PDB entry 4QIJ | X-ray diffraction, 2.20 A resolution | chains A and D of the 6 polymer chains in the assembly

[Chain A (and D)]
Molecule: 1,4-Dihydroxy-2-naphthoyl-CoA synthase
Organism: Mycobacterium tuberculosis H37Rv
Notes: EC 4.1.3.36; chain D of this document is another copy of the same molecule, construct and numbering; everything in this record applies to it too
UniProtKB: P9WNP5 (MENB_MYCTU); numbering as in UniProt (aligned over 1-314)
Chain sequence (334 residues; numbered -19 to 314; the number before each row is that of its first residue; numbers below 1 keep their minus sign (Met-19 is residue -19)):
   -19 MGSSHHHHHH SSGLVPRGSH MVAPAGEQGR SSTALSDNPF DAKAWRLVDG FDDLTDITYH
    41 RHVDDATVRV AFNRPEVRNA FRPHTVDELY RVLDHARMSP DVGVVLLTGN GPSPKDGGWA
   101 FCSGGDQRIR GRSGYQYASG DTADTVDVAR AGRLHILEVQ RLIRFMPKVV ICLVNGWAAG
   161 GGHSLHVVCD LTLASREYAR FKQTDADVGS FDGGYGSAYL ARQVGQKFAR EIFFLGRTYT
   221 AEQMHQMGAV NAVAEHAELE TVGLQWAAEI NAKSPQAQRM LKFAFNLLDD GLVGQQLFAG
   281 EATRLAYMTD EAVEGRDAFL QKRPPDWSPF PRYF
Disordered / not traced: -19 to 13 (chain D: -19 to 17)
Construct notes: expression tag (-19 to 0)
Residues lining bound ligands:
  - 1-hydroxy-2-naphthoyl-CoA (1HA), molecule 1: Glu56, Val57, Arg58, Ala60, Phe61, Lys95, Ser103, Gly104, Gly105, Asp106, Gln107, Arg108, Tyr115, Leu134, Ile136, Leu137, Trp157, Ala159, Gly160, Gly161, Lys182, Thr184, Asp185, Val188, Ser190, Phe191, Asp192
  - 1-hydroxy-2-naphthoyl-CoA (1HA), molecule 2: Thr283, Tyr287, Phe299, Lys302

[Interface between chain A and chain D]
Contacting residue pairs - 66 pairs, chain A then chain D:
  Arg77(A) - Phe314(D)
  Met78(A) - Phe314(D)  hydrophobic
  Pro80(A) - Arg312(D)  hydrogen bond (backbone-side chain)
  Asp81(A) - Arg312(D)
  Val82(A) - Arg312(D)
  Gly83(A) - Arg312(D)
  Asn251(A) - Arg312(D)  hydrogen bond
  Ala252(A) - Trp307(D)  hydrogen bond (backbone-side chain)
  Lys253(A) - Trp307(D)  hydrogen bond (backbone-side chain)
  Ser254(A) - Glu291(D)  hydrogen bond
  Ser254(A) - Trp307(D)
  Pro255(A) - Glu291(D)
  Pro255(A) - Trp307(D)
  Gln256(A) - Ala286(D)
  Gln256(A) - Thr289(D)  hydrogen bond
  Gln256(A) - Glu291(D)  hydrogen bond (backbone-side chain)
  Arg259(A) - Tyr313(D)
  Ala264(A) - Gln275(D)  hydrogen bond (backbone-side chain)
  Leu267(A) - Leu267(D)  hydrophobic
  Leu267(A) - Gln275(D)
  Leu268(A) - Leu268(D)  hydrophobic
  Leu268(A) - Gly271(D)
  Leu268(A) - Leu272(D)  hydrophobic
  Leu268(A) - Gln275(D)
  Gly271(A) - Leu268(D)
  Leu272(A) - Leu268(D)
  Gln275(A) - Ala264(D)  hydrogen bond (side chain-backbone)
  Gln275(A) - Leu267(D)
  Gln275(A) - Leu268(D)
  Phe278(A) - Phe278(D)  hydrophobic
  Phe278(A) - Ala279(D)  hydrophobic
  Phe278(A) - Ala282(D)  hydrophobic
  Ala279(A) - Phe278(D)  hydrophobic
  Ala282(A) - Phe278(D)  hydrophobic
  Ala282(A) - Leu285(D)
  Arg284(A) - Tyr313(D)
  Arg284(A) - Phe314(D)  hydrogen bond (side chain-backbone)
  Leu285(A) - Ala282(D)
  Leu285(A) - Leu285(D)  hydrophobic
  Leu285(A) - Ala286(D)
  Ala286(A) - Gln256(D)
  Met288(A) - Thr289(D)
  Met288(A) - Tyr313(D)  hydrophobic
  Thr289(A) - Gln256(D)  hydrogen bond
  Thr289(A) - Met288(D)
  Glu291(A) - Ser254(D)  hydrogen bond
  Glu291(A) - Pro255(D)
  Glu291(A) - Gln256(D)  hydrogen bond (side chain-backbone)
  Trp307(A) - Ala252(D)  hydrogen bond (side chain-backbone)
  Trp307(A) - Lys253(D)  hydrogen bond (side chain-backbone)
  Trp307(A) - Ser254(D)
  Trp307(A) - Pro255(D)
  Arg312(A) - Ala46(D)
  Arg312(A) - Pro80(D)  hydrogen bond (side chain-backbone)
  Arg312(A) - Asp81(D)
  Arg312(A) - Val82(D)
  Arg312(A) - Gly83(D)
  Arg312(A) - Asn251(D)
  Arg312(A) - Arg259(D)
  Tyr313(A) - Pro147(D)
  Tyr313(A) - Arg259(D)
  Tyr313(A) - Arg284(D)
  Phe314(A) - Arg77(D)
  Phe314(A) - Met78(D)  hydrophobic
  Phe314(A) - Pro147(D)  hydrophobic
  Phe314(A) - Arg284(D)
Interface residues without a listed pair, chain A (38 interface residues in all): Ala46, Pro147, Ala257, Met260, Phe310, Pro311
Interface residues without a listed pair, chain D (36 interface residues in all): Ala257, Met260

[In short]
38 residues of chain A face 36 of chain D across their interface, with 16 hydrogen bonds. Among the polar
pairs are Pro80(A)-Arg312(D), Asn251(A)-Arg312(D) and Ala252(A)-Trp307(D). Chain A binds
1-hydroxy-2-naphthoyl-CoA.
Chain A and chain D are both 1,4-Dihydroxy-2-naphthoyl-CoA synthase (Mycobacterium tuberculosis H37Rv); the
structure, Crystal structure of MenB from Mycobacteria tuberculosis in complex with 1-HNA-CoA, was determined
by X-ray diffraction together with 4QII from the same study.
